PDB entry 2VSS | X-ray diffraction, 2.22 A resolution | chains D and F of the 6 polymer chains in the assembly

Chain D:
Protein: P-hydroxycinnamoyl CoA hydratase/lyase
From: Pseudomonas fluorescens
Notes: EC 4.2.1.101
Reference sequence: O69762 (O69762_PSEFL); residues 1-276 here = UniProt positions 1-276
Amino-acid sequence (276 residues; numbered 1 to 276; the number before each row is that of its first residue):
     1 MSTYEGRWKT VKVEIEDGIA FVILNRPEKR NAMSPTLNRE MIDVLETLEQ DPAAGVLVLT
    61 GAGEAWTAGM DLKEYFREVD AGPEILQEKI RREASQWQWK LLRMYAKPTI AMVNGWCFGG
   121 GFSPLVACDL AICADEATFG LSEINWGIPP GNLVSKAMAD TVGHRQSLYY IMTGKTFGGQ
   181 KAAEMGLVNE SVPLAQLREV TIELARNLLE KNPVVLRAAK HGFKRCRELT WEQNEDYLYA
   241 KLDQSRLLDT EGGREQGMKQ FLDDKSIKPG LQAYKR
Not modelled in the structure: 1-2, 249-276
Ligand contacts:
  - acetyl coenzyme A (ACO): Glu28, Lys29, Arg30, Ala32, Glu64, Ala68, Gly69, Met70, Asp71, Leu72, Phe76, Trp116, Phe118, Gly119, Gly120, Ser142, Glu143, Trp146, Ile148
  - 4-hydroxy-3-methoxybenzaldehyde (V55): Met70, Tyr75, Phe76, Arg91, Ala94, Gln98, Gly119, Gly120, Glu143, Ile148, Pro149, Pro150, Gly151, Asn152, Val154
Swiss-Prot annotation at these positions:
  - binding site (acetyl-CoA): Lys29, Ala68, Met70, Leu72, Gly120, Ser142, Trp146
  - binding site (vanillin): Tyr75, Gly151, Tyr239
  - mutagenesis: Ser123 (S123A: Reduced kcat compared to wild-type but not markerdly), Glu143 (E143A: Abolishes catalytic activity), Tyr239 (Y239F: Increased KM for feruloyl-CoA but retains a significant amount of catalytic activity with a kcat 10 times less than that of the wild-type)
What the authors report for this chain:
  - binding site for 4-hydroxy-3-methoxybenzaldehyde: Tyr75
  - mutagenesis - S123A/E143A, E143A: abolished catalytic activity
  - mutagenesis - S123A: decreased catalytic activity on feruloyl-CoA
  - mutagenesis - S123A: unchanged binding to feruloyl-CoA
  - catalytic residues: Tyr75, Arg91, Tyr239 (proposed by the authors, not directly observed)
  - specificity-determining residues: Tyr239

Chain F:
Protein: P-hydroxycinnamoyl CoA hydratase/lyase
From: Pseudomonas fluorescens
Notes: EC 4.2.1.101
Reference sequence: O69762 (O69762_PSEFL); numbering as in UniProt (aligned over 1-276)
Amino-acid sequence (276 residues; numbered 1 to 276; the number before each row is that of its first residue):
     1 MSTYEGRWKT VKVEIEDGIA FVILNRPERR NAMSPTLNRE MIDVLETLEQ DPAAGVLVLT
    61 GAGEAWTAGM DLKEYFREVD AGPEILQEKI RREASQWQWK LLRMYAKPTI AMVNGWCFGG
   121 GFSPLVACDL AICADEATFG LSEINWGIPP GNLVSKAMAD TVGHRQSLYY IMTGKTFGGQ
   181 KAAEMGLVNE SVPLAQLREV TIELARNLLE KNPVVLRAAK HGFKRCRELT WEQNEDYLYA
   241 KLDQSRLLDT EGGREQGMKQ FLDDKSIKPG LQAYKR
Not modelled in the structure: 1-2, 250-276
Construct notes: conflict Arg29 (Lys in O69762)
Ligand contacts: acetyl coenzyme A (ACO): Glu28, Arg29, Arg30, Ala32, Glu64, Ala68, Gly69, Met70, Asp71, Leu72, Lys73, Phe76, Trp116, Phe118, Gly119, Gly120, Ser142, Glu143, Trp146, Ile148
Swiss-Prot annotation at these positions:
  - binding site (acetyl-CoA): Ala68, Met70, Leu72, Gly120, Ser142, Trp146
  - binding site (vanillin): Tyr75, Gly151, Tyr239
  - mutagenesis: Ser123 (S123A: Reduced kcat compared to wild-type but not markerdly), Glu143 (E143A: Abolishes catalytic activity), Tyr239 (Y239F: Increased KM for feruloyl-CoA but retains a significant amount of catalytic activity with a kcat 10 times less than that of the wild-type)

Chain D / chain F interface:
Pairs across the interface (73):
  Pro108(D) - Met172(F)  hydrophobic
  Leu125(D) - Arg165(F)  hydrogen bond (backbone-side chain)
  Val126(D) - Arg165(F)
  Cys128(D) - Arg165(F)  hydrogen bond (backbone-side chain)
  Asp129(D) - Arg165(F)  hydrogen bond (backbone-side chain)
  Asp129(D) - Leu168(F)
  Asp129(D) - Met172(F)
  Leu130(D) - Arg165(F)
  Leu130(D) - Tyr169(F)
  Ala131(D) - Arg165(F)
  Asp160(D) - His164(F)
  Thr161(D) - His164(F)
  Gly186(D) - Arg165(F)
  Leu187(D) - Arg165(F)  hydrogen bond (backbone-side chain)
  Val188(D) - Arg165(F)
  Asn189(D) - Arg165(F)  hydrogen bond (side chain-backbone)
  Asn189(D) - Tyr169(F)
  Leu204(D) - Thr173(F)
  Asn207(D) - Thr173(F)
  Asn207(D) - Lys175(F)
  Leu208(D) - Met172(F)
  Lys211(D) - Ile144(F)
  Lys211(D) - Asn145(F)  hydrogen bond
  Lys211(D) - Met172(F)
  Lys211(D) - Thr173(F)  hydrogen bond (side chain-backbone)
  Val215(D) - Gly147(F)
  Val215(D) - Ile148(F)
  Val215(D) - Pro149(F)
  Leu216(D) - Ile144(F)  hydrophobic
  Leu216(D) - Met172(F)
  Ala218(D) - Pro149(F)  hydrophobic
  Ala219(D) - Pro149(F)
  Ala219(D) - Pro150(F)
  Ala219(D) - Ile171(F)  hydrophobic
  Lys220(D) - Leu168(F)
  Lys220(D) - Met172(F)
  Phe223(D) - Ser155(F)
  Phe223(D) - Ala159(F)
  Phe223(D) - His164(F)
  Phe223(D) - Ser167(F)
  Phe223(D) - Leu168(F)  hydrophobic
  Phe223(D) - Ile171(F)  hydrophobic
  Lys224(D) - Leu168(F)
  Cys226(D) - Ser155(F)  hydrogen bond (side chain-backbone)
  Cys226(D) - Lys156(F)  hydrogen bond (backbone-side chain)
  Cys226(D) - Ala159(F)  hydrophobic
  Arg227(D) - Lys156(F)
  Arg227(D) - Ala159(F)
  Arg227(D) - His164(F)  hydrogen bond
  Leu229(D) - Lys156(F)  hydrogen bond (backbone-side chain)
  Trp231(D) - Trp99(F)  hydrophobic
  Trp231(D) - Arg103(F)
  Trp231(D) - Leu153(F)
  Trp231(D) - Lys156(F)
  Trp231(D) - Asp160(F)  hydrogen bond
  Asn234(D) - Leu153(F)
  Asn234(D) - Lys156(F)
  Glu235(D) - Ser95(F)  hydrogen bond
  Glu235(D) - Trp99(F)
  Glu235(D) - Lys100(F)  salt bridge
  Glu235(D) - Leu153(F)
  Leu238(D) - Asn152(F)
  Tyr239(D) - Tyr75(F)
  Tyr239(D) - Arg91(F)
  Tyr239(D) - Asn152(F)  hydrogen bond
  Leu242(D) - Arg91(F)
  Leu242(D) - Ile148(F)  hydrophobic
  Leu242(D) - Pro149(F)  hydrophobic
  Asp243(D) - Arg91(F)  salt bridge
  Ser245(D) - Pro149(F)
  Arg246(D) - Asp80(F)  salt bridge
  Arg246(D) - Gln87(F)
  Arg246(D) - Arg91(F)
Interface residues without a listed pair, chain D (39 interface residues in all): Thr230, Glu232, Lys241
Interface residues without a listed pair, chain F (36 interface residues in all): Ser123, Val126, Ala127, Ala157, Met158, Gln166, Glu228

Overview:
Chain D and chain F form an interface of 39 and 36 residues respectively; the contacts include 14 hydrogen
bonds and 3 salt bridges. Polar contacts include Glu235(D)-Lys100(F), Asp243(D)-Arg91(F) and
Arg246(D)-Asp80(F). From the paper: catalytic residues Tyr75(D), Arg91(D) and Tyr239(D); S123A/E143A and E143A
of chain D abolish catalytic activity.
Chain D is P-hydroxycinnamoyl CoA hydratase/lyase and chain F is P-hydroxycinnamoyl CoA hydratase/lyase, both
from Pseudomonas fluorescens; the structure, Wild-type Hydroxycinnamoyl-CoA hydratase lyase in complex with
acetyl- CoA and vanillin, was determined by X-ray diffraction together with 2VSU from the same study.
